Entry 7B5I (electron microscopy, 2.80 A resolution); this record covers chains AD and BE of the 30 polymer chains in the assembly.

# Chain AD (and BE)
Name: All3324 protein
From: Nostoc sp. (strain PCC 7120 / SAG 25.82 / UTEX 2576)
Notes: fragment: cap protein Cis16A; chain BE of this document is another copy of the same molecule, construct and numbering; everything in this record applies to it too
UniProt: Q8YRW8 (Q8YRW8_NOSS1); numbering as in UniProt (aligned over 1-143)
Sequence (143 residues; row label = number of the first residue in the row):
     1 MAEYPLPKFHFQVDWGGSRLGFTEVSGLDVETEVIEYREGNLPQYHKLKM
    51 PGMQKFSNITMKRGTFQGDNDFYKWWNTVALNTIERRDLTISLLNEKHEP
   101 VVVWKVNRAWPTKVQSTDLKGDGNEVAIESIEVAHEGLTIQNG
Unresolved in the structure: 1

# Interface between chain AD and chain BE
Residue-residue contacts - 9 pairs, chain AD then chain BE:
  Ala80(AD) with Glu96(BE)
  Leu81(AD) with Phe9(BE), hydrophobic; Leu94(BE); Glu96(BE)
  Asn82(AD) with Pro5(BE), hydrogen bond (side chain-backbone); Pro7(BE)
  Thr83(AD) with Glu96(BE), hydrogen bond
  Arg86(AD) with Tyr4(BE)
  Glu136(AD) with Tyr4(BE), hydrogen bond
Other interface residues (no listed pair), chain AD (7 interface residues in all): Arg108
Other interface residues (no listed pair), chain BE (10 interface residues in all): Glu3, Leu6, His10, Asn95

# In short
The interface between chain AD and chain BE involves 7 residues on one side and 10 on the other; the contacts
include 3 hydrogen bonds. Among the polar pairs are Asn82(AD)-Pro5(BE), Thr83(AD)-Glu96(BE) and
Glu136(AD)-Tyr4(BE).
Chain AD and chain BE are both All3324 protein (Nostoc sp. (strain PCC 7120 / SAG 25.82 / UTEX 2576)); the
structure, Cryo-EM structure of the contractile injection system cap complex from Anabaena PCC7120, was
determined by electron microscopy together with 7B5H from the same study.
